9EP1 - chains C and D of the 4 polymer chains in the assembly; structure by electron microscopy, 4.00 A resolution.

[Chain C]
Molecule: Integrator complex subunit 15
Organism: Homo sapiens
UniProt: Q96N11 (INT15_HUMAN); residues 1-391 here = UniProt positions 1-391
Sequence (391 residues; row label = number of the first residue in the row):
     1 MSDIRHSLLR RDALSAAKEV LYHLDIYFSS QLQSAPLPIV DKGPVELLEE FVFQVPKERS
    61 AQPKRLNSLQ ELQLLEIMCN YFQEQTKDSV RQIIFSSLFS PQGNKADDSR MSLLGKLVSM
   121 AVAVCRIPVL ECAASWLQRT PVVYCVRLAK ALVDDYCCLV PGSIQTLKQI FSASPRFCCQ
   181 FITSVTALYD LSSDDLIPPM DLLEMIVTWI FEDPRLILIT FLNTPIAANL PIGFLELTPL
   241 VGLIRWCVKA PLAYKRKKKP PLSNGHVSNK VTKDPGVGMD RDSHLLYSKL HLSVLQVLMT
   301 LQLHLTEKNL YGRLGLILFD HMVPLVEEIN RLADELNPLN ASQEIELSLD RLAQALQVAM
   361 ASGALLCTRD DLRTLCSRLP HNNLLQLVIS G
Disordered / not traced: 53-66, 259-275
UniProt features mapped onto this chain:
  - mutagenesis: Leu69 to Leu72 (Abolished intraction with INTS5, leading to Impaired assembly of the integrator complex), Met120 to Val124 (Abolished intraction with INTS5, leading to Impaired assembly of the integrator complex), Leu384 to Leu387 (Abolished interaction with INTS10)

[Chain D]
Molecule: Integrator complex subunit 10
Organism: Homo sapiens
UniProt: Q9NVR2 (INT10_HUMAN); residues 1-710 here = UniProt positions 1-710
Sequence (710 residues; each row starts with the number of its first residue):
     1 MSAQGDCEFL VQRARELVPQ DLWAAKAWLI TARSLYPADF NIQYEMYTIE RNAERTATAG
    61 RLLYDMFVNF PDQPVVWREI SIITSALRND SQDKQTQFLR SLFETLPGRV QCEMLLKVTE
   121 QCFNTLERSE MLLLLLRRFP ETVVQHGVGL GEALLEAETI EEQESPVNCF RKLFVCDVLP
   181 LIINNHDVRL PANLLYKYLN KAAEFYINYV TRSTQIENQH QGAQDTSDLM SPSKRSSQKY
   241 IIEGLTEKSS QIVDPWERLF KILNVVGMRC EWQMDKGRRS YGDILHRMKD LCRYMNNFDS
   301 EAHAKYKNQV VYSTMLVFFK NAFQYVNSIQ PSLFQGPNAP SQVPLVLLED VSNVYGDVEI
   361 DRNKHIHKKR KLAEGREKTM SSDDEDCSAK GRNRHIVVNK AELANSTEVL ESFKLARESW
   421 ELLYSLEFLD KEFTRICLAW KTDTWLWLRI FLTDMIIYQG QYKKAIASLH HLAALQGSIS
   481 QPQITGQGTL EHQRALIQLA TCHFALGEYR MTCEKVLDLM CYMVLPIQDG GKSQEEPSKV
   541 KPKFRKGSDL KLLPCTSKAI MPYCLHLMLA CFKLRAFTDN RDDMALGHVI VLLQQEWPRG
   601 ENLFLKAVNK ICQQGNFQYE NFFNYVTNID MLEEFAYLRT QEGGKIHLEL LPNQGMLIKH
   661 HTVTRGITKG VKEDFRLAME RQVSRCGENL MVVLHRFCIN EKILLLQTLT
Disordered / not traced: 89-93, 213-251, 272-279, 299-301, 335-342, 357-391, 477-488, 528-547, 653-671
UniProt features mapped onto this chain:
  - modified residue (Phosphoserine): Ser231, Ser381, Ser382
  - cross-link: Lys464 (Glycyl lysine isopeptide (Lys-Gly) (interchain with G-Cter in SUMO2))
  - mutagenesis: Trp28 to Leu29 (Abolished interaction with INTS15), Glu633 to Glu634 (Abolished interaction with INTS13 and INTS14)

[Chain C / chain D interface]
Contacting residue pairs - 15 pairs, chain C then chain D:
  Ser288(C) - Asp21(D)  hydrogen bond
  Lys289(C) - Trp23(D)
  Leu292(C) - Trp23(D)
  Leu292(C) - Lys26(D)
  Leu295(C) - Ala27(D)  hydrophobic
  Glu346(C) - Arg13(D)  salt bridge
  Asp350(C) - Trp28(D)
  Gln354(C) - Ala27(D)
  Gln354(C) - Trp28(D)
  Gln354(C) - Thr31(D)
  Gln357(C) - Thr31(D)
  Gln357(C) - Leu35(D)
  Asn383(C) - Phe9(D)
  Leu384(C) - Trp28(D)  hydrophobic
  Leu387(C) - Asp6(D)
Other interface residues (no listed pair), chain C (18 interface residues in all): Leu285, His291, Val358, Ala361, Arg369, Val388, Gly391
Other interface residues (no listed pair), chain D (14 interface residues in all): Leu10, Ile30, Ser34, Tyr36

[Overview]
Chain C and chain D form an interface of 18 and 14 residues respectively; the contacts include 1 hydrogen bond
and 1 salt bridge. Polar contacts include Glu346(C)-Arg13(D) and Ser288(C)-Asp21(D). From UniProt: 13
mutagenesis sites on chain C; 4 mutagenesis sites on chain D.
Chain C is Integrator complex subunit 15 and chain D is Integrator complex subunit 10, both from Homo sapiens;
the structure, Structure of the Integrator arm module containing INTS10/13/14/15 subunits (state 2), was
determined by electron microscopy, deposited together with 9EOC, 9EOF, 9EP4, 9FA4 and 9FA7.
